Entry 5OXV (X-ray diffraction, 6.72 A resolution (low resolution: residue-level contacts below are approximate; hydrogen-bond / salt-bridge calls are withheld)); this record covers chains O and I of the 18 polymer chains in the assembly.

== Chain O ==
Name: Histone H3.2
Source organism: Xenopus laevis
UniProtKB: P84233 (H32_XENLA); residues 1-135 here correspond to UniProt positions 2-136 (UniProt number = residue number + 1)
Amino-acid sequence (135 residues; numbered 1 to 135; the number before each row is that of its first residue):
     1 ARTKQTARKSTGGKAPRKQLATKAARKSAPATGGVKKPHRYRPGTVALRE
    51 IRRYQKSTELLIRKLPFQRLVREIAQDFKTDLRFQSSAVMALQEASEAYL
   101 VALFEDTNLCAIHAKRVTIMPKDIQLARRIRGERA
Unresolved in the structure: 1-38
Construct notes: conflict Ala102 (Gly103 in P84233)
UniProt features mapped onto this chain:
  - modified residue: Arg2 (Asymmetric dimethylarginine), Thr3 (Phosphothreonine), Lys4 (Allysine), Gln5 (5-glutamyl dopamine), Thr6 (Phosphothreonine), Arg8 (Citrulline), Lys9 (N6,N6,N6-trimethyllysine), Ser10 (ADP-ribosylserine), Thr11 (Phosphothreonine), Lys14 (N6-(2-hydroxyisobutyryl)lysine), Arg17 (Asymmetric dimethylarginine), Lys18 (N6-(2-hydroxyisobutyryl)lysine), Lys23 (N6-(2-hydroxyisobutyryl)lysine), Arg26 (Citrulline), Lys27 (N6,N6,N6-trimethyllysine), Ser28 (ADP-ribosylserine), Lys36 (N6,N6,N6-trimethyllysine), Lys37 (N6-methyllysine), Tyr41 (Phosphotyrosine), Lys56 (N6,N6,N6-trimethyllysine) and 8 more in UniProt
  - lipidation: Cys110 (S-palmitoyl cysteine)

== Chain I ==
Molecule: DNA STRAND 2 (601-based sequence model)
Source organism: synthetic construct
Sequence (313 nucleotides; each row starts with the number of its first residue):
     1 ATCCCCTGGAGAATCCCGGTGCCGAGGCCGCTCAATTGGTCGTAGACAGC
    51 TCTAGCACCGCTTAAACGCACGTACGCGCTGTCCCCCGCGTTTTAACCGC
   101 CAAGGGGATTACTCCCTAGTCTCCAGGCACGTGTCAGATATATACATCCT
   151 GTGCAGTACTCCTGGAGAATCCCGGTGCCGAGGCCGCTCAATTGGTCGTA
   201 GACAGCTCTAGCACCGCTTAAACGCACGTACGCGCTGTCCCCCGCGTTTT
   251 AACCGCCAAGGGGATTACTCCCTAGTCTCCAGGCACGTGTCAGATATATA
   301 CATCCTGTGCAGT
Unresolved in the structure: 1-2

== Chain O / chain I interface ==
Residue-residue contacts (27):
  His39(O) - DA168(I)
  His39(O) - DC245(I)
  Arg40(O) - DG244(I)
  Arg40(O) - DC245(I)
  Tyr41(O) - DA169(I)
  Tyr41(O) - DG244(I)
  Tyr41(O) - DC245(I)
  Pro43(O) - DC243(I)
  Pro43(O) - DG244(I)
  Gly44(O) - DC243(I)
  Gly44(O) - DG244(I)
  Thr45(O) - DG244(I)
  Val46(O) - DG244(I)
  Val46(O) - DC245(I)
  Ala47(O) - DG244(I)
  Arg49(O) - DA169(I)
  Arg49(O) - DT170(I)
  Arg63(O) - DA252(I)
  Arg63(O) - DC253(I)
  Lys64(O) - DC253(I)
  Leu65(O) - DA252(I)
  Leu65(O) - DC253(I)
  Pro66(O) - DA252(I)
  Arg69(O) - DA252(I)
  Asp81(O) - DG262(I)
  Arg83(O) - DG261(I)
  Arg83(O) - DG262(I)
Also at the interface, not in a pair above, chain O (17 interface residues in all): Arg42
Also at the interface, not in a pair above, chain I (11 interface residues in all): DG167

== Overview ==
17 residues of chain O face 11 of chain I across their interface.
Chain O is Histone H3.2 (Xenopus laevis) and chain I is DNA STRAND 2 (601-based sequence model) (synthetic
construct); the structure, Structure of the 4_601_157 tetranucleosome (C2 form), was determined by X-ray
diffraction together with 5OY7 from the same study.
